Entry 8Q3I (electron microscopy, 3.11 A resolution); this record covers chains C and D of the 8 polymer chains in the assembly.

== Chain C ==
Name: DNA-directed RNA polymerase subunit beta
Source organism: Mycolicibacterium smegmatis MC2 155
Notes: EC 2.7.7.6
UniProtKB: P60281 (RPOB_MYCS2); numbering as in UniProt (aligned over 1-1169)
Amino-acid sequence (1169 residues; row label = number of the first residue in the row):
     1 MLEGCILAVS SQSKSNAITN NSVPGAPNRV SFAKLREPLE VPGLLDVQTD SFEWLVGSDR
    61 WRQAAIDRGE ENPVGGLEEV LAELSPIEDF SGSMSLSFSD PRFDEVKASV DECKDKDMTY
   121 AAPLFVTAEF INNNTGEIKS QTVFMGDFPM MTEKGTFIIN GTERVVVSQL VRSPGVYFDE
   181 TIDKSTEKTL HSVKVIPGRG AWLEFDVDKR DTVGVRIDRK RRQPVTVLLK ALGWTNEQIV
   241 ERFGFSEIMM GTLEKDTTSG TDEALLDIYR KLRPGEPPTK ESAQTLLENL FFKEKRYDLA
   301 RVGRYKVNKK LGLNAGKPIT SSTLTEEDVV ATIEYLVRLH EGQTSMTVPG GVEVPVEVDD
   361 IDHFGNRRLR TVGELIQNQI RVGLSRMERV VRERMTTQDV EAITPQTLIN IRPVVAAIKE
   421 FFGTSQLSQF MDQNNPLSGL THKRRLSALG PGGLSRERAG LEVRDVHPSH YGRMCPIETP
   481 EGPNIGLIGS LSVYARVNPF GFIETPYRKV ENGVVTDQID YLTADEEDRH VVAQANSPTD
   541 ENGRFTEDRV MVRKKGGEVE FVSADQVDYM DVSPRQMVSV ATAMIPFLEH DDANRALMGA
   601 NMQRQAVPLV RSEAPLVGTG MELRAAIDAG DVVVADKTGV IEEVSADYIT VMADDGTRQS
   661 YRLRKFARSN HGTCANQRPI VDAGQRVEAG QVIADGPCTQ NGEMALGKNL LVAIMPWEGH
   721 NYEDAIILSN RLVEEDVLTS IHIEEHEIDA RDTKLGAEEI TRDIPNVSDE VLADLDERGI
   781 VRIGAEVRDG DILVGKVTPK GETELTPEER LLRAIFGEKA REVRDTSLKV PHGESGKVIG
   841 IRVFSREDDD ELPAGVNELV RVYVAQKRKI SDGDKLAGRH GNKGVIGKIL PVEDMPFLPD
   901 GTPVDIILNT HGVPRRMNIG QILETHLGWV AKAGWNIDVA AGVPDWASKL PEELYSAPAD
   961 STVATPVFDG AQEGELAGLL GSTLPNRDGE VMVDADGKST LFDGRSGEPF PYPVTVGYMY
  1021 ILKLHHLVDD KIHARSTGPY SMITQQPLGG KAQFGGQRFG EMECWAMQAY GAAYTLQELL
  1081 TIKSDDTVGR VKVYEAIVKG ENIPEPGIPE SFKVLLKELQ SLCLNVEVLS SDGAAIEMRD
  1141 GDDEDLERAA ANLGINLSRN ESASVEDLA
Unresolved in the structure: 1-20, 801-822, 1136-1169

== Chain D ==
Name: DNA-directed RNA polymerase subunit beta'
Source organism: Mycolicibacterium smegmatis MC2 155
UniProtKB: A0QS66 (RPOC_MYCS2); numbering as in UniProt (aligned over 1-1317)
Amino-acid sequence (1317 residues; row label = number of the first residue in the row):
     1 MLDVNFFDEL RIGLATADDI RNWSYGEVKK PETINYRTLK PEKDGLFCEK IFGPTRDWEC
    61 YCGKYKRVRF KGIICERCGV EVTRAKVRRE RMGHIELAAP VTHIWYFKGV PSRLGYLLDL
   121 APKDLEKIIY FAAYVITSVD DEMRHNELST LEAEMAVEKK AVEDQRDADL EARAQKLEAD
   181 LAELEAEGAK SDVRRKVRDS GEREMRQLRD RAQRELDRLD EIWNTFTKLA PKQLIVDEVL
   241 YRELQDRYGE YFTGAMGAES IKKLIENFDI DAEAESLREV IRSGKGQKKL RALKRLKVVA
   301 AFQQSGNSPM GMVLDAVPVI PPELRPMVQL DGGRFATSDL NDLYRRVINR NNRLKRLIDL
   361 GAPEIIVNNE KRMLQESVDA LFDNGRRGRP VTGPGNRPLK SLSDLLKGKQ GRFRQNLLGK
   421 RVDYSGRSVI VVGPQLKLHQ CGLPKLMALE LFKPFVMKRL VDLNHAQNIK SAKRMVERQR
   481 PQVWDVLEEV IAEHPVLLNR APTLHRLGIQ AFEPQLVEGK AIQLHPLVCE AFNADFDGDQ
   541 MAVHLPLSAE AQAEARILML SSNNILSPAS GKPLAMPRLD MVTGLYYLTT LVEGATGEYQ
   601 AATKDAPEQG VYSSPAEAIM AMDRGALSVR AKIKVRLTEL RPPTDLEAQL FENGWKPGDA
   661 WTAETTLGRV MFNELLPKSY PFVNEQMHKK VQARIINDLA ERFPMIVVAQ TVDKLKDAGF
   721 YWATRSGVTV SMADVLVPPQ KQEILERHEA EADAIERKYQ RGALNHTERN ESLVKIWQDA
   781 TEEVGKALEE FYPADNPIIT IVKSGATGNL TQTRTLAGMK GLVTNPKGEF IPRPIKSSFR
   841 EGLTVLEYFI NTHGARKGLA DTALRTADSG YLTRRLVDVS QDVIVREHDC ETERGINVTL
   901 AERGPDGTLI RDAHVETSAF ARTLATDAVD ANGNVIIERG HDLGDPAIDA LLAAGITTVK
   961 VRSVLTCTSA TGVCAMCYGR SMATGKLVDI GEAVGIVAAQ SIGEPGTQLT MRTFHQGGVT
  1021 GGADIVGGLP RVQELFEARV PRNKAPIADV AGRVRLEESD KFFKITIVPD DGGEEVVYDK
  1081 LSKRQRLRVI THEDGTEGVL SDGDHVEVGD QLMEGAADPH EVLRVQGPRE VQIHLVKEVQ
  1141 EVYRAQGVSI HDKHIEVIVR QMLRRVTIID SGSTEFLPGS LTERAEFEAE NRRVVAEGGE
  1201 PAAGRPVLMG ITKASLATDS WLSAASFQET TRVLTDAAIN CRSDKLNGLK ENVIIGKLIP
  1261 AGTGISRYRN IQVQPTEEAR AAAYTIPSYE DQYYSPDFGQ ATGAAVPLDD YGYSDYR
Unresolved in the structure: 1-2, 1017-1024, 1283-1317
Ion coordination: Zn2+ site 1: C60, C62, C75, C78; Mg2+: D535, D537, D539; Zn2+ site 2: C890, C967, C974, C977

== Chain C / chain D interface ==
Contacting residue pairs (285; chain C residue first):
  L461(C) with A860(D), hydrophobic; F1014(D), hydrophobic
  E462(C) with H1015(D)
  R464(C) with R856(D), hydrogen bond (backbone-side chain)
  D465(C) with K857(D)
  V466(C) with P826(D); H853(D); R856(D)
  H467(C) with F849(D)
  P468(C) with F849(D), hydrophobic
  Y471(C) with V845(D); F849(D)
  C475(C) with R856(D)
  P476(C) with T852(D); R856(D), hydrogen bond (backbone-side chain)
  I477(C) with Y848(D), hydrophobic
  T479(C) with R856(D)
  G486(C) with R856(D)
  Q534(C) with L846(D)
  R553(C) with L846(D)
  V559(C) with L846(D), hydrophobic
  F561(C) with R833(D)
  P574(C) with V845(D)
  M577(C) with V845(D), hydrophobic; F849(D), hydrophobic
  L588(C) with Y848(D), hydrogen bond (backbone-side chain)
  E589(C) with F839(D); G842(D); L843(D), hydrogen bond (backbone-backbone); Y848(D)
  H590(C) with F839(D); R840(D), hydrogen bond (side chain-backbone); E841(D); G842(D)
  D591(C) with F839(D); Y848(D), hydrogen bond (backbone-side chain)
  D592(C) with F839(D); Y848(D)
  A593(C) with Y848(D); A855(D), hydrophobic
  N594(C) with A855(D); L859(D)
  A596(C) with Y848(D)
  L597(C) with L859(D), hydrophobic
  I714(C) with T729(D), hydrogen bond (backbone-side chain)
  P716(C) with D580(D); A723(D); T724(D); V728(D)
  W717(C) with T724(D)
  E718(C) with T724(D), hydrogen bond (backbone-side chain); R725(D), salt bridge
  G719(C) with V432(D); P434(D); F720(D)
  H720(C) with V432(D); P434(D)
  N721(C) with D580(D)
  Y722(C) with V432(D), hydrophobic; P526(D), hydrogen bond (side chain-backbone); F536(D); R578(D), hydrogen bond; L579(D), hydrophobic
  E723(C) with A534(D); D535(D); F536(D), hydrogen bond (backbone-backbone); R578(D), salt bridge; L579(D)
  D724(C) with F536(D)
  H832(C) with E450(D)
  G873(C) with V429(D)
  K875(C) with D537(D); G538(D)
  K883(C) with D537(D)
  G884(C) with F536(D)
  V885(C) with V431(D), hydrophobic; F536(D), hydrogen bond (backbone-backbone); D537(D); G538(D)
  I886(C) with V431(D)
  G887(C) with V431(D)
  N909(C) with D580(D), hydrogen bond
  T910(C) with V728(D), hydrogen bond (side chain-backbone); T729(D); V730(D)
  H911(C) with L579(D); D580(D), salt bridge; T583(D), hydrogen bond; I801(D)
  R915(C) with T807(D), hydrogen bond; Q812(D)
  M917(C) with Q812(D); L816(D), hydrophobic; F839(D), hydrophobic
  I919(C) with L816(D), hydrophobic; F839(D); R840(D)
  I922(C) with V730(D), hydrophobic
  L923(C) with M732(D), hydrophobic
  H926(C) with S731(D); M732(D)
  F968(C) with V845(D), hydrophobic
  E973(C) with M732(D); R840(D); E841(D)
  A977(C) with M732(D), hydrophobic
  D996(C) with S731(D); A733(D)
  K998(C) with S731(D); D734(D), salt bridge
  P1011(C) with R725(D)
  Y1012(C) with Y587(D), hydrogen bond; R630(D), hydrogen bond; S726(D); G727(D)
  P1013(C) with T729(D)
  T1015(C) with T729(D), hydrogen bond (backbone-side chain); V730(D), hydrogen bond (side chain-backbone); S731(D)
  V1028(C) with V429(D), hydrophobic; K520(D)
  K1031(C) with R427(D); Q540(D), hydrogen bond (backbone-side chain)
  I1032(C) with R427(D); S428(D); K520(D)
  H1033(C) with G426(D); R427(D), hydrogen bond (backbone-backbone)
  A1034(C) with S425(D); G426(D); E450(D); L451(D), hydrophobic
  R1035(C) with D423(D), salt bridge; Y424(D), hydrogen bond (backbone-backbone); S425(D), hydrogen bond (backbone-backbone)
  S1036(C) with Y424(D); E450(D), hydrogen bond (side chain-backbone); K453(D)
  T1037(C) with D423(D); Y424(D)
  Y1040(C) with D423(D), hydrogen bond
  Q1046(C) with K420(D)
  P1047(C) with R421(D); D423(D)
  L1048(C) with R421(D)
  G1049(C) with R421(D)
  G1056(C) with R421(D), hydrogen bond (backbone-side chain); V422(D)
  Q1057(C) with K420(D); R421(D); V422(D), hydrogen bond (backbone-backbone); S425(D), hydrogen bond (backbone-side chain); G426(D); R427(D)
  R1058(C) with G419(D); K420(D); R421(D)
  F1059(C) with G419(D); K420(D), hydrogen bond (backbone-backbone); V422(D), hydrophobic
  E1061(C) with R874(D), salt bridge
  M1062(C) with T503(D)
  E1063(C) with N499(D); T503(D), hydrogen bond; I509(D)
  W1065(C) with R874(D); V877(D); I996(D); Q1000(D)
  A1066(C) with T503(D); I509(D), hydrophobic; Q1000(D)
  M1067(C) with I509(D), hydrophobic
  Q1068(C) with L1249(D); V1253(D); I1259(D)
  A1069(C) with R506(D), hydrogen bond (backbone-side chain); E992(D); I996(D), hydrophobic; V997(D), hydrophobic; Q1000(D)
  Y1070(C) with R506(D), hydrogen bond (side chain-backbone); L507(D); I509(D), hydrogen bond (side chain-backbone); Q510(D); L558(D); M559(D), hydrophobic; N564(D)
  G1071(C) with G1262(D); T1263(D), hydrogen bond (backbone-backbone)
  A1072(C) with E554(D); M559(D), hydrophobic
  A1073(C) with E554(D), hydrogen bond (backbone-side chain); L1258(D); I1259(D), hydrophobic; G1264(D)
  Y1074(C) with E550(D); E554(D), hydrogen bond (backbone-side chain); L1258(D); T1263(D); R1269(D)
  T1075(C) with A551(D); E554(D), hydrogen bond; M559(D)
  L1076(C) with I1259(D), hydrophobic
  Q1077(C) with G1256(D); L1258(D)
  E1078(C) with P546(D); L547(D), hydrogen bond (side chain-backbone); S548(D), hydrogen bond (side chain-backbone); A551(D)
  L1079(C) with V422(D)
  L1080(C) with K420(D), hydrogen bond (backbone-side chain); V1253(D), hydrophobic
  K1083(C) with V422(D); D423(D), hydrogen bond (backbone-backbone); L545(D), hydrogen bond (side chain-backbone); L547(D)
  S1084(C) with K420(D); R421(D)
  D1085(C) with K420(D), salt bridge
  R1090(C) with D423(D), salt bridge
  Y1094(C) with M457(D)
  I1097(C) with Y424(D); P454(D), hydrophobic; F455(D), hydrophobic
  V1098(C) with K458(D); I469(D), hydrophobic
  K1099(C) with K458(D)
  G1100(C) with K458(D)
  I1103(C) with S548(D)
  G1107(C) with V4(D)
  I1108(C) with V4(D)
  P1109(C) with I1255(D); G1256(D)
  E1110(C) with R89(D), salt bridge
  S1111(C) with I1255(D), hydrogen bond (side chain-backbone)
  F1112(C) with F7(D), hydrophobic; L10(D), hydrophobic; I1255(D)
  V1114(C) with R89(D); R412(D)
  L1115(C) with R412(D); F413(D), hydrophobic
  K1117(C) with E90(D); M92(D)
  E1118(C) with L405(D); R412(D), salt bridge
  L1119(C) with L406(D), hydrophobic; L1234(D), hydrophobic
  Q1120(C) with W23(D); P318(D)
  S1121(C) with P318(D); F382(D); L402(D)
  L1122(C) with H103(D), hydrogen bond (backbone-side chain); W105(D), hydrophobic; L406(D), hydrophobic
  C1123(C) with A15(D), hydrogen bond (backbone-backbone); L314(D), hydrophobic; P318(D); F382(D), hydrophobic
  L1124(C) with G13(D); W23(D); Y106(D); A1238(D), hydrophobic
  N1125(C) with R11(D); I12(D); G13(D), hydrogen bond (backbone-backbone); L14(D); A15(D); D19(D), hydrogen bond
  V1126(C) with R11(D)
  E1127(C) with L10(D); R11(D), salt bridge
  V1128(C) with F7(D), hydrophobic; E9(D)
  L1129(C) with F6(D); D8(D), hydrogen bond (backbone-backbone); E9(D), hydrogen bond (backbone-backbone); R11(D); S1243(D)
  S1130(C) with F6(D); D8(D)
  S1131(C) with D8(D), hydrogen bond (backbone-side chain)
Interface residues without a listed pair, chain C (150 interface residues in all): H470, E481, I485, M715, A725, V913, P914, L976, D1003, F1010, V1014, F1054, G1060, T1081, V1093, E1105, P1106
Interface residues without a listed pair, chain D (168 interface residues in all): I20, I320, P321, L324, S403, N416, L417, I430, P444, M447, K473, L497, P502, H505, A521, C529, A542, H544, M581, Y721, A806, G808, T815, T844, N851, D861, L864, T873, A993, W1221, I1254, K1257, A1261

== Overview ==
The interface between chain C and chain D involves 150 residues on one side and 168 on the other; the contacts
include 51 hydrogen bonds and 11 salt bridges. Among the polar pairs are E718(C)-R725(D), E723(C)-R578(D) and
H911(C)-D580(D).
Here chain C is DNA-directed RNA polymerase subunit beta and chain D is DNA-directed RNA polymerase subunit
beta', both from Mycolicibacterium smegmatis MC2 155. Entry 8Q3I (Mycobacterium smegmatis RNA polymerase in
complex with HelD, SigA and RbpA in State I) was determined by electron microscopy together with 8QN8, 8QTI,
8QU6, 8R2M, 8R3M, 8R6P and 8R6R from the same study.
